PDB entry 5M82 | X-ray diffraction, 1.86 A resolution | chain A

# Chain A
Protein: Sensory transduction histidine kinase
Source organism: Synechocystis sp. PCC 6803 substr. Kazusa
UniProtKB: P73184 (P73184_SYNY3); numbering as in UniProt (aligned over 441-597)
Amino-acid sequence (215 residues; numbered 391 to 605; the number before each row is that of its first residue):
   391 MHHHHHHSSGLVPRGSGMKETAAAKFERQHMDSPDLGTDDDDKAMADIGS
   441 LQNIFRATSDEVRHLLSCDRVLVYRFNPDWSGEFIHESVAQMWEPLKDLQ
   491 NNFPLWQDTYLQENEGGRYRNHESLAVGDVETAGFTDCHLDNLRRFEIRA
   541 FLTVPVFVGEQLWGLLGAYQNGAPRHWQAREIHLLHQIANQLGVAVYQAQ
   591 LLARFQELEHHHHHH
Not modelled in the structure: 391-439, 598-605
Construct notes: initiating methionine (391); expression tag (392-440, 598-605)
Glycans and other covalent adducts: phycocyanobilin (CYC) linked to C528
Bound ions: Na+ site 1 near T526 (its only coordinating residue here); Na+ site 2: T543, Y559
Residues lining bound ligands:
  - 3CX ((2S)-3-(cyclohexylamino)-2-hydroxypropane-1-sulfonic acid): Y500, R508, A523, G524, F525
  - phycocyanobilin (CYC): L462, F474, L495, W496, Q497, D498, T499, Y500, L501, R508, Y509, L515, T526, H529, N532, L533, F536, I538, F541, T543, L555, Y559
Reported in the primary citation:
  - binding site for phycocyanobilin: D498, T499, R508, C528, H529
  - conformationally variable residues (loop rearrangement): L486 to N492, W496
  - binding site for 3CX: Q497, R508

# In short
Ligands of chain A: compound 3CX. Covalently linked phycocyanobilin: at C528. T543 and Y559 coordinate Na+
site 2. From the paper: a binding site for phycocyanobilin at D498, T499 and R508 among others; a binding site
for 3CX at Q497 and R508.
Chain A is Sensory transduction histidine kinase (Synechocystis sp. PCC 6803 substr. Kazusa); the structure,
Three-dimensional structure of the photoproduct state of GAF3 from Slr1393 of Synechocystis sp. PCC6803, was
determined by X-ray diffraction (same publication as 5M85, 5DFX and 5DFY).
